PDB entry 5QZ2 | X-ray diffraction, 1.54 A resolution | chains A and B

Chain A:
Protein: Pre-mRNA-splicing factor 8
Organism: Saccharomyces cerevisiae (strain ATCC 204508 / S288c)
Notes: fragment: yPrp8 RNaseH
UniProt: P33334 (PRP8_YEAST); numbering as in UniProt (aligned over 1836-2090)
Sequence (258 residues; each row starts with the number of its first residue):
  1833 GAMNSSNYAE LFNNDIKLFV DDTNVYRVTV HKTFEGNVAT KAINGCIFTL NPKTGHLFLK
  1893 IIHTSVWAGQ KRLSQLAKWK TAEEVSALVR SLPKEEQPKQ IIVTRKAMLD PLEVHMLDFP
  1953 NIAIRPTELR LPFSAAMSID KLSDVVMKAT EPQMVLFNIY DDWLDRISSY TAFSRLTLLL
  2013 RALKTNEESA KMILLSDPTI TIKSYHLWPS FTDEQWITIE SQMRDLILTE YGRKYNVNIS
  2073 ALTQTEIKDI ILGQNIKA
Unresolved in the structure: 2070-2090
Construct notes: expression tag (1833-1835)
Curated features (UniProtKB/Swiss-Prot):
  - mutagenesis: Asp1853 (D1853A: Alters protein folding. Severely impaired growth. Strongly reduced growth at 35 degrees Celsius; when associated with A-1854; D1853N: Reduced growth at 30 degrees Celsius ...), Asp1854 (D1854A: Reduced growth at 30 degrees Celsius. Strongly reduced growth at 16 degrees Celsius. Strongly reduced growth at 35 degrees Celsius; when associated with A-1853 ...), Thr1855 (T1855A: Reduced growth at 30 degrees Celsius. Strongly reduced growth at 16 degrees Celsius), Thr1936 (T1936A: Reduced growth at 30 degrees Celsius. Strongly reduced growth at 16 degrees Celsius), Arg1937 (R1937K: Severely impaired growth. Reduced growth at 30 degrees Celsius. Strongly reduced growth at 16 degrees Celsius)

Chain B:
Protein: A1 cistron-splicing factor AAR2
Organism: Saccharomyces cerevisiae (strain ATCC 204508 / S288c)
Notes: fragment: GAMA - Aar2(1-152) - SSSSS - Aar2(171-317); engineered mutation(s): L153_D170delinsSSSSS
UniProt: P32357 (AAR2_YEAST); residue numbers follow UniProt; this construct covers 1-152, 171-317
Sequence (308 residues; numbered -3 to 317; 13 numbers in that range are skipped by the numbering (no residue carries them; nothing is unmodelled there); the number before each row is that of its first residue; numbers below 1 keep their minus sign (Gly-3 is residue -3)):
    -3 GAMAMNTVPF TSAPIEVTIG IDQYSFNVKE NQPFHGIKDI PIGHVHVIHF QHADNSSMRY
    57 GYWFDCRMGN FYIQYDPKDG LYKMMEERDG AKFENIVHNF KERQMMVSYP KIDEDDTWYN
   117 LTEFVQMDKI RKIVRKDENQ FSYVDSSMTT VQENEL
   166 SSSSSDPAHS LNYTVINFKS REAIRPGHEM EDFLDKSYYL NTVMLQGIFK NSSNYFGELQ
   226 FAFLNAMFFG NYGSSLQWHA MIELICSSAT VPKHMLDKLD EILYYQIKTL PEQYSDILLN
   286 ERVWNICLYS SFQKNSLHNT EKIMENKYPE LL
Unresolved in the structure: -3 to 0, 166-169
Construct notes: expression tag (-3 to 0); linker (166-170)
Curated features (UniProtKB/Swiss-Prot):
  - region: Leu261 to Ile282 (Leucine-zipper)
  - modified residue: Ser253 (Phosphoserine), Thr274 (Phosphothreonine)
  - mutagenesis: Ser253 (S253A: No effect on interaction with PRP8; S253D/E: Disrupts interaction with PRP8)

How chain A and chain B interact:
Residue-residue contacts - 17 pairs, chain A then chain B:
  Gln1907(A) with Met195(B); Leu199(B)
  Leu1908(A) with Met195(B), hydrophobic
  Trp1911(A) with Glu194(B); Met195(B), hydrophobic; Phe198(B), hydrophobic
  Asp1942(A) with Lys184(B), salt bridge; Phe198(B)
  Glu1945(A) with Lys184(B), salt bridge
  Val1946(A) with Ile189(B), hydrophobic; Glu194(B); Phe198(B), hydrophobic
  His1947(A) with Glu194(B), salt bridge
  Leu1949(A) with Lys184(B); Ser185(B); Arg186(B)
  Asp1950(A) with Arg186(B), salt bridge

In short:
The interface between chain A and chain B involves 9 residues on one side and 8 on the other; the contacts
include 4 salt bridges. Among the polar pairs are Asp1942(A)-Lys184(B), Glu1945(A)-Lys184(B) and
His1947(A)-Glu194(B).
Chain A is Pre-mRNA-splicing factor 8 and chain B is A1 cistron-splicing factor AAR2, both from Saccharomyces
cerevisiae (strain ATCC 204508 / S288c); the structure, PanDDA analysis group deposition -- Auto-refined data
of Aar2/RNaseH for ground state model 17, was determined by X-ray diffraction (same publication as 5QY1, 5QY2,
5QY3, 5QY4, 5QY5, 5QY6 and 128 further entries).
